PDB entry 7KZR | electron microscopy, 4.40 A resolution (low resolution: residue-level contacts below are approximate; hydrogen-bond / salt-bridge calls are withheld) | chains G and S of the 17 polymer chains in the assembly

Chain G:
Molecule: Fanconi anemia group G protein
Organism: Homo sapiens
UniProtKB: O15287 (FANCG_HUMAN); numbering as in UniProt (aligned over 1-622)
Amino-acid sequence (641 residues; numbered -18 to 622; the number before each row is that of its first residue; numbers below 1 keep their minus sign (Met-18 is residue -18)):
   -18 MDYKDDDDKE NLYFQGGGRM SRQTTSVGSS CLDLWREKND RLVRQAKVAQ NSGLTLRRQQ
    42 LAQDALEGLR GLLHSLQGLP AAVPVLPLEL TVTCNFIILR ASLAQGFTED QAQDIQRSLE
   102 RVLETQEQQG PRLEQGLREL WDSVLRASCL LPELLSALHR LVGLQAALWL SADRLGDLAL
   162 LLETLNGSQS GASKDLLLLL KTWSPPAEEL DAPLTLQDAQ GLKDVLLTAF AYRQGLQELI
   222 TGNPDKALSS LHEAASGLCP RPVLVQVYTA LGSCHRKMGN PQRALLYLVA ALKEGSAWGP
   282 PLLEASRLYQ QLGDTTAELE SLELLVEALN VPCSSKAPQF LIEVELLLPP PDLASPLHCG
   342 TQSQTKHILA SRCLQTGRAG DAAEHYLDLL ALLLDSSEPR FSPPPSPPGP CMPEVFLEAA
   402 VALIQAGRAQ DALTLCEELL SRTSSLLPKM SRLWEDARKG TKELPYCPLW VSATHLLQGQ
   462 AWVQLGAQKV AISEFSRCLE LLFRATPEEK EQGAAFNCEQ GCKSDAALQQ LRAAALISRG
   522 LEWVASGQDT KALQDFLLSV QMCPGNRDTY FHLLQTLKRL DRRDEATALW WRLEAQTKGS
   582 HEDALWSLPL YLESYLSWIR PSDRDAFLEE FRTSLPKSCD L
Unresolved in the structure: -18 to 11, 109-114, 314-317, 438-443, 579-585, 612-622
Differences from the reference sequence: initiating methionine (-18); expression tag (-17 to 0)
Curated features (UniProtKB/Swiss-Prot):
  - modified residue: Ser7 (Phosphoserine)
  - natural variant: Leu71 (L71P: In FANCG), Ala607 (A607T: In a colorectal cancer sample)
  - mutagenesis: Ser7 (S7A: Loss of BRCA2-, FANCD2- and XRCC3-binding. No effect on complex formation with FANCA and FANCF), Ser383 (S383A: No effect on BRCA2-, FANCA-, FANCF-, nor XRCC3-binding), Ser387 (S387A: No effect on BRCA2-, FANCA-, FANCF-, nor XRCC3-binding), Gly546 (G546R: No effect on HES1-, nor FANCA-binding)
Bound ions: Zn2+: Cys392, Glu395, Cys499, Cys503

Chain S:
Molecule: Fanconi anemia group A protein
Organism: Homo sapiens
UniProtKB: O15360 (FANCA_HUMAN); residue numbers follow UniProt; this construct covers 1-1455
Amino-acid sequence (1477 residues; row label = number of the first residue in the row):
     1 MSDSWVPNSA SGQDPGGRRR AWAELLAGRV KREKYNPERA QKLKESAVRL LRSHQDLNAL
    61 LLEVEGPLCK KLSLSKVIDC DSSEAYANHS SSFIGSALQD QASRLGVPVG ILSAGMVASS
   121 VGQICTAPAE TSHPVLLTVE QRKKLSSLLE FAQYLLAHSM FSRLSFCQEL WKIQSSLLLE
   181 AVWHLHVQGI VSLQELLESH PDMHAVGSWL FRNLCCLCEQ MEASCQHADV ARAMLSDFVQ
   241 MFVLRGFQKN SDLRRTVEPE KMPQVTVDVL QRMLIFALDA LAAGVQEESS THKIVRCWFG
   301 VFSGHTLGSV ISTDPLKRFF SHTLTQILTH SPVLKASDAV QMQREWSFAR THPLLTSLYR
   361 RLFVMLSAEE LVGHLQEVLE TQEVHWQRVL SFVSALVVCF PEAQQLLEDW VARLMAQAFE
   421 SCQLDSMVTA FLVVRQAALE GPSAFLSYAD WFKASFGSTR GYHGCSKKAL VFLFTFLSEL
   481 VPFESPRYLQ VHILHPPLVP GKYRSLLTDY ISLAKTRLAD LKVSIENMGL YEDLSSAGDI
   541 TEPHSQALQD VEKAIMVFEH TGNIPVTVME ASIFRRPYYV SHFLPALLTP RVLPKVPDSR
   601 VAFIESLKRA DKIPPSLYST YCQACSAAEE KPEDAALGVR AEPNSAEEPL GQLTAALGEL
   661 RASMTDPSQR DVISAQVAVI SERLRAVLGH NEDDSSVEIS KIQLSINTPR LEPREHMAVD
   721 LLLTSFCQNL MAASSVAPPE RQGPWAALFV RTMCGRVLPA VLTRLCQLLR HQGPSLSAPH
   781 VLGLAALAVH LGESRSALPE VDVGPPAPGA GLPVPALFDS LLTCRTRDSL FFCLKFCTAA
   841 ISYSLCKFSS QSRDTLCSCL SPGLIKKFQF LMFRLFSEAR QPLSEEDVAS LSWRPLHLPS
   901 ADWQRAALSL WTHRTFREVL KEEDVHLTYQ DWLHLELEIQ PEADALSDTE RQDFHQWAIH
   961 EHFLPESSAS GGCDGDLQAA CTILVNALMD FHQSSRSYDH SENSDLVFGG RTGNEDIISR
  1021 LQEMVADLEL QQDLIVPLGH TPSQEHFLFE IFRRRLQALT SGWSVAASLQ RQRELLMYKR
  1081 ILLRLPSSVL CGSSFQAEQP ITARCEQFFH LVNSEMRNFC SHGGALTQDI TAHFFRGLLN
  1141 ACLRSRDPSL MVDFILAKCQ TKCPLILTSA LVWWPSLEPV LLCRWRRHCQ SPLPRELQKL
  1201 QEGRQFASDF LSPEAASPAP NPDWLSAAAL HFAIQQVREE NIRKQLKKLD CEREELLVFL
  1261 FFFSLMGLLS SHLTSNSTTD LPKAFHVCAA ILECLEKRKI SWLALFQLTE SDLRLGRLLL
  1321 RVAPDQHTRL LPFAFYSLLS YFHEDAAIRE EAFLHVAVDM YLKLVQLFVA GDTSTVSPPA
  1381 GRSLELKGQG NPVELITKAR LFLLQLIPRC PKKSFSHVAE LLADRGDCDP EVSAALQSRQ
  1441 QAAPDADLSQ EPHLFAAAKL VDEDLYFQSD YKDDDDK
Unresolved in the structure: 1-18, 64-90, 126-138, 247-264, 440-445, 498-502, 525-541, 628-647, 691-708, 806-812, 883-896, 1034-1042, 1370-1390, 1444-1477
Differences from the reference sequence: expression tag (1456-1477)
Curated features (UniProtKB/Swiss-Prot):
  - motif: Arg18 to Lys34 (Nuclear localization signal)
  - modified residue: Ser1449 (Phosphoserine)
  - natural variant: Asn8 (N8K: In FANCA), Ala181 (A181V: In FANCA), Leu210 (L210R: In FANCA), Leu244 (L244F: In FANCA), Asp252 (D252G: In FANCA), Arg435 (R435C: In FANCA), His492 (H492R: In FANCA), Asp598 (D598N: In FANCA), Leu660 (L660P: In FANCA), Leu817 (L817P: In FANCA), Tyr843 (Y843D: In FANCA), Leu845 (L845P: In FANCA), 20 further natural variant entries in UniProt
What the authors report for this chain:
  - disease-associated variants - R951W: abolished growth in response to mitomycin C (MMC) (citing earlier work)
  - disease-associated variants - R951W: abolished catalytic activity on FANCD2 ubiquitination (citing earlier work)
  - disease-associated variants - L845P, E936G, R1055L, R1055W: decreased growth in response to MMC (citing earlier work)

Interface between chain G and chain S:
Contacting residue pairs - 46 pairs, chain G then chain S:
  Tyr249(G) with Phe93(S)
  Asn261(G) with Glu63(S)
  Pro262(G) with Glu63(S)
  Gln263(G) with His54(S); Gln55(S); Asp56(S); Leu60(S)
  Arg264(G) with Glu63(S)
  Leu266(G) with Gln55(S)
  Leu267(G) with Gln55(S); Phe93(S)
  Tyr268(G) with Phe93(S)
  Leu273(G) with Lys44(S); Val48(S); Leu51(S)
  Lys274(G) with Lys44(S); Arg52(S)
  Trp279(G) with Ala40(S)
  Tyr290(G) with Leu50(S); Leu51(S); His54(S)
  Asp295(G) with His54(S)
  Glu301(G) with Leu50(S)
  Leu305(G) with Leu43(S)
  Glu308(G) with Leu43(S)
  Ala309(G) with Leu43(S)
  Asn311(G) with Glu33(S)
  Val312(G) with Tyr35(S)
  Glu365(G) with Arg29(S)
  Leu368(G) with Arg29(S)
  Asp369(G) with Arg29(S); Val30(S)
  Ala372(G) with Arg29(S); Val30(S)
  Leu373(G) with Val30(S)
  Leu375(G) with Trp22(S)
  Phe397(G) with Trp22(S)
  Asp412(G) with Leu25(S)
  Thr415(G) with Ala21(S); Trp22(S); Leu25(S)
  Leu416(G) with Trp22(S)
  Glu418(G) with Arg19(S)
  Glu419(G) with Arg19(S); Trp22(S)
  Ser422(G) with Arg19(S)
Also at the interface, not in a pair above, chain G (40 interface residues in all): Gly260, Val270, Gly276, Leu283, Ala298, Ser302, Asp376, Arg409
Also at the interface, not in a pair above, chain S (28 interface residues in all): Leu26, Arg32, Lys34, Ser46, Ala47, Ile94, Asp100

Summary:
Chain G and chain S form an interface of 40 and 28 residues respectively. Curated annotation (UniProt) lists 4
mutagenesis sites on chain G. From the paper: L845P, E936G and R1055L of chain S, among others, reduce growth
in response to MMC; R951W of chain S abolishes growth in response to mitomycin C (MMC).
Here chain G is Fanconi anemia group G protein and chain S is Fanconi anemia group A protein, both from Homo
sapiens. Entry 7KZR (Structure of the human Fanconi Anaemia Core-UBE2T-ID complex) was determined by electron
microscopy, deposited together with 7KZP, 7KZQ, 7KZS, 7KZT and 7KZV.
